7SJM - chains H and L; structure by X-ray diffraction, 1.80 A resolution.

Chain H:
Name: Heavy Chain
Organism: Homo sapiens
Sequence (227 residues; row label = number of the first residue in the row):
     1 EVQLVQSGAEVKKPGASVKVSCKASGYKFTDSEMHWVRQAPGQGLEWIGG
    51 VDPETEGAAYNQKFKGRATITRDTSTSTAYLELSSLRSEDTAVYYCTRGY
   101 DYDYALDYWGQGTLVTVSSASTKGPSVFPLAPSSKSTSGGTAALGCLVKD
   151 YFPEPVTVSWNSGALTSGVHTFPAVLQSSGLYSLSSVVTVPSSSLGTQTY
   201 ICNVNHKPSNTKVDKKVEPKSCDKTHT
Not modelled in the structure: 222-227
Disulfides: C22-C96, C146-C202

Chain L:
Name: Light Chain
Organism: Homo sapiens
Sequence (213 residues; each row starts with the number of its first residue):
     1 DIQMTQSPSSLSASVGDRVTITCRASSSVEFIHWYQQKPGKAPKPLISAT
    51 SNLASGVPSRFSGSGSGTDFTLTISSLQPEDFATYYCQQWSSAPWTFGQG
   101 TKVEIKRTVAAPSVFIFPPSDEQLKSGTASVVCLLNNFYPREAKVQWKVD
   151 NALQSGNSQESVTEQDSKDSTYSLSSTLTLSKADYEKHKVYACEVTHQGL
   201 SSPVTKSFNRGEC
Not modelled in the structure: 213
Disulfides: C23-C87, C133-C193

Interface between chain H and chain L:
Pairs across the interface (83):
  H35(H) - W95(L)
  Q39(H) - Q37(L)  hydrogen bond
  Q39(H) - Y86(L)  hydrogen bond
  L45(H) - Y86(L)  hydrophobic
  L45(H) - F97(L)
  W47(H) - P94(L)  hydrophobic
  W47(H) - W95(L)
  N61(H) - P94(L)
  Y95(H) - Q37(L)  hydrogen bond
  Y95(H) - K41(L)
  Y95(H) - A42(L)  hydrophobic
  D101(H) - W90(L)
  Y102(H) - E30(L)  hydrogen bond
  Y102(H) - F31(L)
  Y102(H) - H33(L)
  Y102(H) - W90(L)  hydrogen bond (backbone-side chain)
  Y102(H) - S91(L)
  D103(H) - H33(L)
  D103(H) - S48(L)
  D103(H) - A49(L)
  Y104(H) - H33(L)  hydrogen bond (backbone-side chain)
  Y104(H) - S48(L)
  Y104(H) - W90(L)
  A105(H) - H33(L)
  A105(H) - Y35(L)
  A105(H) - P45(L)  hydrophobic
  A105(H) - I47(L)
  A105(H) - S48(L)  hydrogen bond (backbone-side chain)
  L106(H) - Y35(L)  hydrogen bond (backbone-side chain)
  L106(H) - P45(L)
  L106(H) - W90(L)  hydrophobic
  L106(H) - W95(L)  hydrophobic
  D107(H) - P45(L)
  W109(H) - Y35(L)  hydrophobic
  W109(H) - A42(L)  hydrophobic
  W109(H) - P43(L)
  G110(H) - A42(L)
  F128(H) - S120(L)
  F128(H) - Q123(L)
  P129(H) - S120(L)
  L130(H) - F117(L)
  L130(H) - V132(L)  hydrophobic
  A131(H) - F117(L)
  K135(H) - F115(L)
  K135(H) - I116(L)  hydrogen bond (backbone-backbone)
  K135(H) - K206(L)
  K135(H) - S207(L)
  K135(H) - F208(L)
  S136(H) - F115(L)
  S136(H) - F117(L)
  T137(H) - F115(L)
  S138(H) - S113(L)
  S138(H) - F115(L)
  A143(H) - F115(L)  hydrophobic
  A143(H) - F117(L)
  A143(H) - L134(L)  hydrophobic
  L144(H) - F117(L)  hydrophobic
  L147(H) - S130(L)
  K149(H) - Q123(L)
  K149(H) - T128(L)
  K149(H) - S130(L)
  K149(H) - T179(L)
  H170(H) - N136(L)
  H170(H) - N137(L)  hydrogen bond
  H170(H) - S173(L)  hydrogen bond
  F172(H) - L134(L)  hydrophobic
  F172(H) - S161(L)
  F172(H) - T163(L)
  F172(H) - S173(L)
  F172(H) - L174(L)
  F172(H) - S175(L)
  P173(H) - S161(L)  hydrogen bond (backbone-side chain)
  P173(H) - V162(L)
  V175(H) - Q159(L)
  V175(H) - E160(L)
  V175(H) - S161(L)
  L176(H) - Q159(L)  hydrogen bond (backbone-side chain)
  Q177(H) - Q159(L)
  S185(H) - S175(L)  hydrogen bond
  V187(H) - L134(L)  hydrophobic
  T189(H) - N136(L)
  K215(H) - E122(L)  salt bridge
  K220(H) - P118(L)
Other interface residues (no listed pair), chain H (44 interface residues in all): V37, G44, E46, K63, V127, S134
Other interface residues (no listed pair), chain L (50 interface residues in all): D1, Q88, S126, D166, T177, E212

Summary:
Chain H and chain L form an interface of 44 and 50 residues respectively; the contacts include 14 hydrogen
bonds and 1 salt bridge. Polar pairs include K215(H)-E122(L), Q39(H)-Q37(L) and Q39(H)-Y86(L).
Here chain H is Heavy Chain and chain L is Light Chain, both from Homo sapiens. Entry 7SJM (anti-HtrA1
Fab15H6.v4) was determined by X-ray diffraction (same publication as 7SJN, 7SJO and 7SJP).
